Entry 7O9Q (X-ray diffraction, 1.85 A resolution); this record covers chain A.

# Chain A
Protein: Awp1A
From: [Candida] glabrata
UniProtKB: Q6FPN0 (Q6FPN0_CANGA); residues 18-325 here = UniProt positions 18-325
Amino-acid sequence (341 residues; numbered -15 to 325; the number before each row is that of its first residue; numbers below 1 keep their minus sign (Met-15 is residue -15)):
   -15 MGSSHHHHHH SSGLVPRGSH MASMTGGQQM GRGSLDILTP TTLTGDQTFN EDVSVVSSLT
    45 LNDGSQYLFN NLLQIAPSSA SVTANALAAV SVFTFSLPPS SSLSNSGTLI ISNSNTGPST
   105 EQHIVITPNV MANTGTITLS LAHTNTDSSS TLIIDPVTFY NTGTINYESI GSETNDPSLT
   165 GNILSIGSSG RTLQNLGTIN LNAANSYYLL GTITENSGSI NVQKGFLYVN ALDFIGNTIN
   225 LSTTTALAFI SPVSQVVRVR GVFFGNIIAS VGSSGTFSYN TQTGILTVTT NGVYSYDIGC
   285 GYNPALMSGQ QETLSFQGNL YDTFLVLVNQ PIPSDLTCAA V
Unresolved in the structure: -15 to 17, 325
Sequence notes: initiating methionine (-15); expression tag (-14 to 17)
UniProt features mapped onto this chain:
  - glycosylation: Asn224 (N-linked (GlcNAc...) asparagine)
Disulfide bonds: Cys284-Cys322
Residues lining bound ligands: pentane-1,5-diol (9JE): Asn224, Leu225, Ser226, Arg244, Gly245
From the paper describing this entry:
  - contacts within the chain: Asn89-Asn117, Asn117-Asn145, Asn145-Asn179, Asn179-Asn221 (hydrogen bond)

# Summary
Bound to chain A: pentane-1,5-diol. The paper reports contacts within the chain involving Asn89, Asn117 and
Asn145 among others.
Chain A is Awp1A ([Candida] glabrata); the structure, Crystal structure of the Awp1 (adhesin-like wall protein
1) A-domain from Candida glabrata, was determined by X-ray diffraction (same publication as 7O9O and 7O9P).
